PDB entry 7U53 | electron microscopy, 4.00 A resolution | chains F and I of the 10 polymer chains in the assembly

# Chain F
Name: Histone H4
From: Homo sapiens
UniProt: P62805 (H4_HUMAN); residues 1-102 here correspond to UniProt positions 2-103 (UniProt number = residue number + 1)
Chain sequence (102 residues; each row starts with the number of its first residue):
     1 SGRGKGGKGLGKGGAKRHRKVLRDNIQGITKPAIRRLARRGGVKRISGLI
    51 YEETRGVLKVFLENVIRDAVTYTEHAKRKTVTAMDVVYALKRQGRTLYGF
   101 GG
Disordered / not traced: 1-22, 102
UniProt features mapped onto this chain:
  - DNA-binding region: Lys16 to Lys20
  - modified residue: Ser1 (N-acetylserine), Arg3 (Asymmetric dimethylarginine), Lys5 (N6-(2-hydroxyisobutyryl)lysine), Lys8 (N6-(2-hydroxyisobutyryl)lysine), Lys12 (N6-(2-hydroxyisobutyryl)lysine), Lys16 (N6-(2-hydroxyisobutyryl)lysine), Lys20 (N6,N6,N6-trimethyllysine), Lys31 (N6-(2-hydroxyisobutyryl)lysine), Lys44 (N6-(2-hydroxyisobutyryl)lysine), Ser47 (Phosphoserine), Tyr51 (Phosphotyrosine), Lys59 (N6-(2-hydroxyisobutyryl)lysine), Lys77 (N6-(2-hydroxyisobutyryl)lysine), Lys79 (N6-(2-hydroxyisobutyryl)lysine), Thr80 (Phosphothreonine), Tyr88 (Phosphotyrosine), Lys91 (N6-(2-hydroxyisobutyryl)lysine)
  - cross-link (Glycyl lysine isopeptide (Lys-Gly)): Lys12 (interchain with G-Cter in SUMO2), Lys20 (interchain with G-Cter in SUMO2), Lys31 (interchain with G-Cter in SUMO2), Lys59 (interchain with G-Cter in SUMO2), Lys79 (interchain with G-Cter in SUMO2), Lys91 (interchain with G-Cter in SUMO2)

# Chain I
Molecule: 147-nt DNA strand
Sequence (147 nucleotides; each row starts with the number of its first residue):
     1 ATCGAGAATCCCGGTGCCGAGGCCGCTCAATTGGTCGTAGACAGCTCTAG
    51 CACCGCTTAAACGCACGTACGCXCTGTCCCCCGCGTTTTAACCGCCAAGG
   101 GGATTACTCCCTAGTCTCCAGGCACGTGTCAGATATATACATCCGAT
Disordered / not traced: 1, 146-147
Modified residues: 3DR (1',2'-dideoxyribofuranose-5'-phosphate) at position 73

# Interface between chain F and chain I
Contacting residue pairs (10; chain F residue first):
  Arg35(F) - DC82(I)  salt bridge to the phosphate
  Arg45(F) - DC81(I)  hydrogen bond to the sugar
  Arg45(F) - DC82(I)  phosphate contact
  Ile46(F) - DC81(I)  sugar contact
  Ile46(F) - DC82(I)  hydrogen bond to the phosphate
  Gly48(F) - DC81(I)  phosphate contact
  Arg78(F) - DG102(I)  phosphate contact
  Lys79(F) - DG101(I)  salt bridge to the phosphate
  Lys79(F) - DG102(I)  hydrogen bond to the phosphate
  Thr80(F) - DG102(I)  hydrogen bond to the phosphate
Interface residues without a listed pair, chain F (10 interface residues in all): Lys44, Ser47, Lys77
Interface residues without a listed pair, chain I (5 interface residues in all): DA103

# Overview
10 residues of chain F and 5 residues of chain I are in contact, with 4 hydrogen bonds and 2 salt bridges.
Polar pairs include Arg45(F)-DC81(I), Ile46(F)-DC82(I) and Lys79(F)-DG102(I). From UniProt: a DNA-binding
region on chain F.
Chain F is Histone H4 (Homo sapiens) and chain I is a 147-nt DNA strand; the structure, Nucleosome core
particle with AP-site at SHL0, was determined by electron microscopy together with 7U50, 7U51 and 7U52 from
the same study.
